PDB entry 8A61 | electron microscopy, 5.40 A resolution (low resolution: residue-level contacts below are approximate; hydrogen-bond / salt-bridge calls are withheld) | chains T and U of the 17 polymer chains in the assembly

== Chain T ==
Molecule: Anaphase-promoting complex subunit 2
From: Saccharomyces cerevisiae
UniProt: Q12440 (APC2_YEAST); numbering as in UniProt (aligned over 1-853)
Sequence (853 residues; numbered 1 to 853; the number before each row is that of its first residue):
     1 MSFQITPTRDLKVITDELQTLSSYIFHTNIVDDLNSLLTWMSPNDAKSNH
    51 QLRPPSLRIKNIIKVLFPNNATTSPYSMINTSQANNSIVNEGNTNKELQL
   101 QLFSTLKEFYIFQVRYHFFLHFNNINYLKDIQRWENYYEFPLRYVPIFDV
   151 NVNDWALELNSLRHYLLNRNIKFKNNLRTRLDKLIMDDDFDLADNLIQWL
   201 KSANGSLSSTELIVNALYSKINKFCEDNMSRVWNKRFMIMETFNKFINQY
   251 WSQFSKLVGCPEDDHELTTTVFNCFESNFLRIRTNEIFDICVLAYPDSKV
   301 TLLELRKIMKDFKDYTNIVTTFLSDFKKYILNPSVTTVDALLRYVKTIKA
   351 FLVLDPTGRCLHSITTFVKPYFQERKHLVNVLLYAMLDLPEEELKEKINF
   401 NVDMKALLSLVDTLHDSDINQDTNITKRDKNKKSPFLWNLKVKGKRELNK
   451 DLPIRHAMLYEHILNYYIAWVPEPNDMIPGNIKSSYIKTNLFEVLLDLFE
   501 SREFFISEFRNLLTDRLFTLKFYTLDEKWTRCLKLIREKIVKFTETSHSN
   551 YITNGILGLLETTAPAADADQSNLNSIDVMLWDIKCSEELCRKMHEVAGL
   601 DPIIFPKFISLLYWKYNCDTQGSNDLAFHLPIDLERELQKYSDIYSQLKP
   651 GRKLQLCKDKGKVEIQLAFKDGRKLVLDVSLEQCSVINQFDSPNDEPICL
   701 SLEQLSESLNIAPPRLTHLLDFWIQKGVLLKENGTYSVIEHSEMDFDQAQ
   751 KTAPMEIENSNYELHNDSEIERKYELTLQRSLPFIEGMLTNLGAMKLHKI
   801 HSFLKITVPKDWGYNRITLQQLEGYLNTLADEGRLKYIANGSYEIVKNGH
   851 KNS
Disordered / not traced: 1-3, 69-91, 420-453, 473-482, 521-524, 545-566, 747-853

== Chain U ==
Molecule: Anaphase-promoting complex subunit 11
From: Saccharomyces cerevisiae
Notes: EC 6.3.2.-
UniProt: Q12157 (APC11_YEAST); residue numbers follow UniProt; this construct covers 1-165
Sequence (165 residues; row label = number of the first residue in the row):
     1 MKVKINEVHSVFAWSWHIPSTSDEDAANNDPIGNDEDEDVCGICRASYNG
    51 TCPSCKFPGDQCPLVIGLCHHNFHDHCIYRWLDTPTSKGLCPMCRQTFQL
   101 QKGLAINDAHVQKFVEIVSRRREEMIEEGVAEEFVDFDEPIRQNTDNPIG
   151 RQQVDTILDEDFLLR
Disordered / not traced: 21-36, 131-165
UniProt features mapped onto this chain:
  - zinc finger: Cys52 to Arg95 (RING-type)
  - mutagenesis: Ser10 (S10R: In APC11-13; G2/M cell cycle arrest at 37 degrees Celsius), Cys41 (C41A: Loss of function), Cys44 (C44A: Loss of function), Trp81 (W81A: Loss of function), Cys91 (C91A: Loss of function)

== Interface between chain T and chain U ==
Residue-residue contacts - 87 pairs, chain T then chain U:
  Phe518(T) with Val11(U)
  Asn575(T) with Lys56(U)
  Asp578(T) with Lys56(U); Phe57(U)
  Val579(T) with Lys56(U); Phe57(U); Pro58(U)
  Trp582(T) with Phe57(U)
  Ile603(T) with Asn6(U); Glu7(U); Val8(U)
  Ile604(T) with Val8(U); Ser10(U)
  Phe605(T) with Val8(U); His9(U); Ser10(U)
  Pro606(T) with Ser10(U); Phe12(U)
  Lys607(T) with Ser10(U); Val11(U); Phe12(U)
  Phe608(T) with Phe12(U)
  Ile609(T) with Val11(U); Phe12(U); Ala13(U); Trp14(U)
  Ser610(T) with Trp14(U); Pro58(U)
  Leu611(T) with Asn49(U)
  Leu612(T) with Ser47(U); Asn49(U); Gly50(U)
  Tyr613(T) with Asn49(U); Gly50(U); Thr51(U); Pro58(U)
  Leu634(T) with Val8(U)
  Leu638(T) with Ser10(U); Phe12(U)
  Tyr645(T) with Trp14(U)
  Lys649(T) with Asp60(U)
  Pro650(T) with Ala105(U)
  Gly651(T) with Trp16(U); His17(U)
  Arg652(T) with Ser15(U); Trp16(U); Gly59(U); Asp60(U)
  Lys653(T) with Ala13(U); Trp14(U); Ser15(U)
  Leu654(T) with Phe12(U); Ala13(U); Trp14(U)
  Gln655(T) with Phe12(U); Ala13(U)
  Leu656(T) with Val11(U); Phe12(U)
  Cys657(T) with Val11(U); Ala13(U)
  Gly661(T) with His9(U)
  Lys662(T) with Val8(U); His9(U)
  Val663(T) with Ile5(U); Glu7(U)
  Glu664(T) with Ile5(U); Asn6(U); Glu7(U)
  Ile665(T) with Lys4(U)
  Gln666(T) with Lys2(U); Val3(U); Lys4(U); Asn6(U)
  Leu667(T) with Met1(U); Lys2(U); Val3(U)
  Ala668(T) with Met1(U); Lys2(U)
  Phe669(T) with Met1(U)
  Ile687(T) with Met1(U); Val3(U)
  Asp691(T) with Met1(U); Lys2(U); Val3(U)
  Ser692(T) with Met1(U)
  Val728(T) with Met1(U)
  Val738(T) with Met1(U)
Other interface residues (no listed pair), chain T (48 interface residues in all): Ser576, Lys660, Val676, Asn688, Phe690, Glu740
Other interface residues (no listed pair), chain U (28 interface residues in all): Ile106

== Overview ==
Chain T and chain U form an interface of 48 and 28 residues respectively. UniProt lists 5 mutagenesis sites on
chain U.
Chain T is Anaphase-promoting complex subunit 2 and chain U is Anaphase-promoting complex subunit 11, both
from Saccharomyces cerevisiae; the structure, S. cerevisiae apo phosphorylated APC/C, was determined by
electron microscopy.
